5X9R - chains A and B; structure by X-ray diffraction, 3.98 A resolution.

[Chain A (and B)]
Molecule: Citrate-sodium symporter
From: Klebsiella pneumoniae
Notes: chain B of this document is another copy of the same molecule, construct and numbering; everything in this record applies to it too
Reference sequence: P31602 (CITN_KLEPN); residue numbers follow UniProt; this construct covers 13-446
Sequence (438 residues; numbered 11 to 448; the number before each row is that of its first residue):
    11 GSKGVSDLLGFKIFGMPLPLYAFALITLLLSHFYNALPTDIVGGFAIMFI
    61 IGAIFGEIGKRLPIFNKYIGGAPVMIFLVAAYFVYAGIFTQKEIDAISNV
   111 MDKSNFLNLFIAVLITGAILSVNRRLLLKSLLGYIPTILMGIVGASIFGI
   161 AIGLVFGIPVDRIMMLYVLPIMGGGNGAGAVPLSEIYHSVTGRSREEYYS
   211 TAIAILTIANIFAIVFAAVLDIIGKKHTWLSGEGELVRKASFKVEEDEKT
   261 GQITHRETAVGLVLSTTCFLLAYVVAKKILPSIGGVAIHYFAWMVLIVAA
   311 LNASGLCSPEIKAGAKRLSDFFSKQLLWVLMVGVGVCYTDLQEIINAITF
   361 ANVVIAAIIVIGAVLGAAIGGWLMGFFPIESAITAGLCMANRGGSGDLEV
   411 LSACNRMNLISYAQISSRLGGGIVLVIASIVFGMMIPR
Disordered / not traced: 11-20, 249-257, 446-448 (chain B: 11-20, 248-262, 445-448)
Differences from the reference sequence: expression tag (11-12, 447-448)
Small-molecule neighbours:
  - beta-D-glucopyranose (BGC): Ala128, Val132, Gly244, Glu245, Leu246, Val247, Asn418, Ser421, Tyr422
  - citrate anion (FLC): Leu117, Gly184, Gly185, Asn186, Gly187, Tyr348, Arg402, Gly403, Gly404, Ser405, Arg428
UniProt features mapped onto this chain:
  - binding site (Na(+)): Ile181, Gly183, Met399, Asn401
  - binding site (citrate): Asn186, Gly187, Arg402, Gly404, Ser405, Arg428
  - mutagenesis: Asn186 (N186V: 9-fold increase in KM for citrate, but no change in Vmax. The effect of Na(+) on the transport kinetics are comparable to the wild-type), Glu195 (E195Q: Almost no effect on the kinetics of Na(+) or citrate transport), Cys278 (C278S: Retains 79% of specific activity, response to various thiol reagents is not affected; when associated with S-317 and S-347), Cys317 (C317S: Retains 79% of specific activity, response to various thiol reagents is not affected; when associated with S-278 and S-347), Cys347 (C347S: Retains 79% of specific activity, response to various thiol reagents is not affected; when associated with S-278 and S-317), Cys398 (C398S: Retains 56% of specific activity and is quite insensitive to NEM, MTSET and MTSES; when associated with S-414), Cys414 (C414S: Retains 56% of specific activity and is quite insensitive to NEM, MTSET and MTSES; when associated with S-398)
From the paper describing this entry:
  - specificity-determining residues: Asn186, Tyr348, Arg402 (proposed by the authors, not directly observed)

[Chain A / chain B interface]
Contacting residue pairs (101):
  Phe24(A) - Arg266(B)
  Phe24(A) - Val270(B)
  Phe24(A) - Val273(B)  hydrophobic
  Gly25(A) - Val270(B)
  Gly25(A) - Ile321(B)
  Met26(A) - Val270(B)  hydrophobic
  Pro27(A) - Ile321(B)
  Pro29(A) - Leu316(B)  hydrophobic
  Leu30(A) - Leu274(B)  hydrophobic
  Leu30(A) - Leu316(B)
  Leu30(A) - Cys317(B)  hydrophobic
  Phe33(A) - Cys278(B)  hydrophobic
  Phe33(A) - Leu281(B)  hydrophobic
  Phe33(A) - Ile307(B)  hydrophobic
  Ala34(A) - Thr277(B)
  Thr37(A) - Thr277(B)
  Thr37(A) - Leu280(B)
  Thr37(A) - Leu281(B)
  Leu40(A) - Leu281(B)  hydrophobic
  Leu40(A) - Val284(B)
  Ser41(A) - Leu280(B)
  Ser41(A) - Val284(B)
  Tyr44(A) - Val284(B)  hydrophobic
  Tyr44(A) - Lys288(B)
  Tyr44(A) - Ile289(B)  hydrophobic
  Asn45(A) - Lys288(B)
  Ala46(A) - Tyr283(B)
  Ala46(A) - Val284(B)
  Ala46(A) - Lys288(B)
  Leu47(A) - Leu280(B)  hydrophobic
  Leu47(A) - Tyr283(B)
  Pro48(A) - Tyr283(B)
  Asp50(A) - Lys113(B)
  Asp50(A) - Ser114(B)
  Asp50(A) - Asn115(B)  hydrogen bond
  Ile51(A) - Ile51(B)  hydrophobic
  Ile51(A) - Ser114(B)  hydrogen bond (backbone-backbone)
  Val52(A) - Asn115(B)
  Val52(A) - Leu119(B)
  Val52(A) - Thr276(B)
  Val52(A) - Phe279(B)  hydrophobic
  Ala56(A) - Thr276(B)
  Phe59(A) - Leu272(B)  hydrophobic
  Phe59(A) - Val273(B)  hydrophobic
  Ile60(A) - Thr277(B)
  Asn109(A) - Lys113(B)  hydrogen bond (side chain-backbone)
  Lys113(A) - Asp50(B)
  Lys113(A) - Asn109(B)  hydrogen bond (backbone-side chain)
  Ser114(A) - Asp50(B)
  Ser114(A) - Ile51(B)  hydrogen bond (backbone-backbone)
  Ser114(A) - Ser114(B)  hydrogen bond
  Asn115(A) - Asp50(B)  hydrogen bond
  Leu119(A) - Val52(B)
  His265(A) - Arg327(B)
  His265(A) - Phe331(B)
  His265(A) - Gln335(B)
  Arg266(A) - Phe24(B)
  Arg266(A) - Gly25(B)
  Arg266(A) - Lys334(B)  hydrogen bond (side chain-backbone)
  Arg266(A) - Gln335(B)  hydrogen bond
  Ala269(A) - Gln335(B)
  Val270(A) - Phe24(B)
  Val270(A) - Gly25(B)
  Val270(A) - Met26(B)  hydrophobic
  Leu272(A) - Phe59(B)  hydrophobic
  Val273(A) - Phe24(B)  hydrophobic
  Val273(A) - Phe59(B)  hydrophobic
  Leu274(A) - Leu30(B)  hydrophobic
  Thr276(A) - Val52(B)
  Thr276(A) - Ala56(B)
  Thr277(A) - Ala34(B)
  Thr277(A) - Thr37(B)
  Thr277(A) - Ile60(B)
  Phe279(A) - Val52(B)  hydrophobic
  Leu280(A) - Thr37(B)
  Leu280(A) - Ser41(B)
  Leu280(A) - Leu47(B)  hydrophobic
  Leu281(A) - Phe33(B)  hydrophobic
  Leu281(A) - Thr37(B)
  Leu281(A) - Leu40(B)  hydrophobic
  Tyr283(A) - Ala46(B)
  Tyr283(A) - Leu47(B)
  Tyr283(A) - Pro48(B)
  Val284(A) - Ser41(B)
  Val284(A) - Tyr44(B)  hydrophobic
  Val284(A) - Ala46(B)
  Lys288(A) - Tyr44(B)
  Lys288(A) - Asn45(B)
  Lys288(A) - Ala46(B)
  Ile289(A) - Tyr44(B)  hydrophobic
  Leu316(A) - Pro29(B)  hydrophobic
  Leu316(A) - Leu30(B)
  Cys317(A) - Leu30(B)  hydrophobic
  Ile321(A) - Gly25(B)
  Ile321(A) - Pro27(B)
  Arg327(A) - His265(B)
  Phe331(A) - Thr268(B)
  Lys334(A) - Arg266(B)  hydrogen bond (backbone-side chain)
  Gln335(A) - His265(B)
  Gln335(A) - Arg266(B)  hydrogen bond
  Gln335(A) - Ala269(B)
Also at the interface, not in a pair above, chain A (59 interface residues in all): Leu38, Thr49, Phe55, Asn118, Thr268, Cys278, Ile307, Leu311, Leu336
Also at the interface, not in a pair above, chain B (59 interface residues in all): Leu38, Thr49, Phe55, Asn118, Lys287, Leu311

[Summary]
The chain A/chain B interface involves 59 residues from each chain, with 11 hydrogen bonds. Polar contacts
include Asp50(A)-Asn115(B), Asn109(A)-Lys113(B) and Ser114(A)-Ser114(B). Bound to chain A: citrate anion and
beta-D-glucopyranose. UniProt lists 4 Na+-binding residues, 6 citrate-binding residues and 7 mutagenesis sites
on chain A. From the paper: specificity determinants Asn186(A), Tyr348(A) and Arg402(A).
Chain A and chain B are both Citrate-sodium symporter (Klebsiella pneumoniae); the structure, Structural
insights into the elevator-like mechanism of the sodium/citrate symporter CitS, was determined by X-ray
diffraction, deposited together with 5XAR, 5XAS and 5XAT.
